Entry 3SJF (X-ray diffraction, 1.65 A resolution); this record covers chain A.

== Chain A ==
Molecule: Glutamate carboxypeptidase 2
Organism: Homo sapiens
Notes: EC 3.4.17.21
UniProt: Q04609 (FOLH1_HUMAN); residues 44-750 here = UniProt positions 44-750
Chain sequence (709 residues; each row starts with the number of its first residue):
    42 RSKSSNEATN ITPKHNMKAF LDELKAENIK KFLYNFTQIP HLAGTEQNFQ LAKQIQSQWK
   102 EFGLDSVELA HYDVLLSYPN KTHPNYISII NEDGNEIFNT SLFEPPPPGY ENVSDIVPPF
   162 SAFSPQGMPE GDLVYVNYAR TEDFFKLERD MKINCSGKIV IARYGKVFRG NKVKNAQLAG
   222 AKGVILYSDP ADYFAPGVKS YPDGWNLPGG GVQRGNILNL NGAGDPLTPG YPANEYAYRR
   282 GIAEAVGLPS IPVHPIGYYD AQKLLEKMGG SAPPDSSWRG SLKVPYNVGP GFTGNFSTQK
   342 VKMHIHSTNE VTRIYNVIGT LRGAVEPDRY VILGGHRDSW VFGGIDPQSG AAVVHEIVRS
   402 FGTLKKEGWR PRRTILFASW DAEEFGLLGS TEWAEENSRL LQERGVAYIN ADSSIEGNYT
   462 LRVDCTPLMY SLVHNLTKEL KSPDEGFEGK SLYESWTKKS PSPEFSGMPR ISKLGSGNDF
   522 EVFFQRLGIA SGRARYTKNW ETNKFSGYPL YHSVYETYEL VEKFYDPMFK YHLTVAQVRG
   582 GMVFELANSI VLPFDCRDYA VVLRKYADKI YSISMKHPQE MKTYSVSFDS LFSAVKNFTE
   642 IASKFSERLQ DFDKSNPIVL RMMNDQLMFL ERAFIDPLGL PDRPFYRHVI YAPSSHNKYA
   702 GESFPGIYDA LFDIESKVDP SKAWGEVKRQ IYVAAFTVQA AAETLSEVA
Unresolved in the structure: 42-54, 654-655
Differences from the reference sequence: expression tag (42-43)
Swiss-Prot annotation at these positions:
  - active site: Glu424 (Nucleophile), Ser628 (Charge relay system), Asp666 (Charge relay system), His689 (Charge relay system)
  - binding site (substrate): Arg210, Asn257, Glu424, Ser517, Gly518, Asn519, Arg534 to Arg536, Tyr552, His553, Lys699, Tyr700
  - binding site (Ca(2+)): Thr269, Tyr272, Glu433, Glu436
  - binding site (Zn(2+)): His377, Asp387, Glu425, Asp453, His553
  - glycosylation (N-linked (GlcNAc...) asparagine): Asn51, Asn76, Asn121, Asn140, Asn153, Asn195, Asn336, Asn459, Asn476, Asn638
Glycans and other covalent adducts: N-acetylglucosamine (NAG) linked to Asn76, Asn121, Asn140, Asn195, Asn459, Asn476; glycan linked to Asn638
Bound ions: Ca2+: Thr269, Tyr272, Glu433, Glu436; Zn2+ site 1: His377, Asp387, Asp453; Zn2+ site 2: Asp387, Glu425, His553 (together with JRG)
Ligand contacts: JRG (N~2~-{[(1S)-1-carboxy-3-(methylsulfanyl)propyl]carbamoyl}-N~6~-(4-iodobenzoyl)-L-lysine): Phe209, Arg210, Gly256, Asn257, Asp387, Glu424, Glu425, Gly427, Leu428, Asp453, Ser454, Glu457, Arg463, Val464, Asp465, Ser517, Gly518, Asn519, Arg534, Ala535, Arg536, Lys545, Phe546, Gly548, Tyr552, His553, Lys699, Tyr700
Reported in the primary citation:
  - catalytic residues: Glu424 (citing earlier work)
  - mutagenesis - E424A: abolished catalytic activity (proposed by the authors, not directly observed)
  - mutagenesis - K699S (30-fold): decreased binding to NAAG
  - specificity-determining residues: Lys699

== Overview ==
Chain A binds compound JRG. N-acetylglucosamine is covalently linked to Asn76, Asn121, Asn140, Asn195, Asn459
and Asn476 and 1 more. Asp387, Glu425 and His553 coordinate Zn2+ site 2. UniProt lists 4 active-site residues,
13 substrate-binding residues, 4 Ca2+-binding residues and 5 Zn2+-binding residues. The paper reports the
catalytic residue Glu424; E424A abolishes catalytic activity.
Chain A is Glutamate carboxypeptidase 2 (Homo sapiens); the structure, X-ray structure of human glutamate
carboxypeptidase II in complex with a urea-based inhibitor (A25), was determined by X-ray diffraction,
deposited together with 3SJE, 3SJG and 3SJX.
